8ST3 - chains A and B of the 11 polymer chains in the assembly; structure by electron microscopy, 2.93 A resolution.

[Chain A]
Name: Neuronal acetylcholine receptor subunit alpha-4
From: Homo sapiens
UniProt: P43681 (ACHA4_HUMAN); the construct lacks a stretch of the UniProt sequence and is renumbered around it, so the offset changes along the chain: 1-338 = UniProt 27-364; 339-342 = UniProt 582-585; 345-386 = UniProt 586-627
Amino-acid sequence (386 residues; row label = number of the first residue in the row):
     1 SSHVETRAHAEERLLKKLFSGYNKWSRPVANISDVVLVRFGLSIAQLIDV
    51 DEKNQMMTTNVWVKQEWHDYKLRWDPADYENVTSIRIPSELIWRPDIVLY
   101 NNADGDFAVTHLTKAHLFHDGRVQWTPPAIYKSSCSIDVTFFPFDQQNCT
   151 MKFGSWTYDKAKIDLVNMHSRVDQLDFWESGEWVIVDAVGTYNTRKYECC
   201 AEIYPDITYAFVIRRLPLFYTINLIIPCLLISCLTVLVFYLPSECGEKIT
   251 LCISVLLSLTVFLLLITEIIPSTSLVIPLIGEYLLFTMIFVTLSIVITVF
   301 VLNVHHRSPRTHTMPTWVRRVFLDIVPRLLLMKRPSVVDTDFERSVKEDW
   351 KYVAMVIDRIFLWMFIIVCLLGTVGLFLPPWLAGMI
Unresolved in the structure: 1-4, 384-386
Sequence notes: insertion (343-344)
Cystine bridges: Cys-135/Cys-149, Cys-199/Cys-200
Covalent attachments: N-acetylglucosamine (NAG) linked to Asn-31, Asn-81, Asn-148
Ion coordination: Ca2+ near Asp-49 (its only coordinating residue here)
Ligand contacts: acetylcholine (ACH): Tyr-100, Ser-155, Trp-156, Thr-157, Tyr-197, Cys-199, Cys-200, Tyr-204

[Chain B]
Name: Neuronal acetylcholine receptor subunit beta-2
From: Homo sapiens
UniProt: P17787 (ACHB2_HUMAN); the construct lacks a stretch of the UniProt sequence and is renumbered around it, so the offset changes along the chain: 1-330 = UniProt 26-355; 331-334 = UniProt 442-445; 337-393 = UniProt 446-502
Amino-acid sequence (403 residues; numbered 1 to 403; the number before each row is that of its first residue):
     1 TDTEERLVEHLLDPSRYNKLIRPATNGSELVTVQLMVSLAQLISVHEREQ
    51 IMTTNVWLTQEWEDYRLTWKPEEFDNMKKVRLPSKHIWLPDVVLYNNADG
   101 MYEVSFYSNAVVSYDGSIFWLPPAIYKSACKIEVKHFPFDQQNCTMKFRS
   151 WTYDRTEIDLVLKSEVASLDDFTPSGEWDIVALPGRRNENPDDSTYVDIT
   201 YDFIIRRKPLFYTINLIIPCVLITSLAILVFYLPSDCGEKMTLCISVLLA
   251 LTVFLLLISKIVPPTSLDVPLVGKYLMFTMVLVTFSIVTSVCVLNVHHRS
   301 PTTHTMAPWVKVVFLEKLPALLFMQQPRHHDDDQERSVSEDWKYVAMVID
   351 RLFLWIFVFVCVFGTIGMFLQPLFQNYTTTTFLHSDHSAPSSKSAWSHPQ
   401 FEK
Unresolved in the structure: 328-336, 373-403
Sequence notes: insertion (335-336); linker (394-395); expression tag (396-403)
Cystine bridges: Cys-130/Cys-144
Covalent attachments: glycan linked to Asn-143
Ligand contacts: acetylcholine (ACH): Trp-57, Val-111, Phe-119, Leu-121

[How chain A and chain B interact]
Contacting residue pairs (102; chain A residue first):
  Gly-21(A) / Glu-5(B)
  Asn-23(A) / Glu-5(B)  hydrogen bond (side chain-backbone)
  Asn-23(A) / Val-8(B)
  Asn-23(A) / Glu-9(B)
  Trp-25(A) / Val-8(B)  hydrophobic
  Trp-25(A) / Pro-83(B)  hydrophobic
  Trp-25(A) / His-86(B)
  Ser-26(A) / Thr-1(B)
  Ser-26(A) / Glu-4(B)
  Ser-26(A) / Glu-5(B)
  Arg-27(A) / Thr-1(B)
  Arg-27(A) / Glu-4(B)
  Val-29(A) / Thr-1(B)  hydrogen bond (backbone-backbone)
  Ala-30(A) / Thr-1(B)
  Asn-31(A) / Thr-1(B)
  Ile-32(A) / Thr-1(B)
  Ile-32(A) / Glu-4(B)
  Ile-32(A) / Met-77(B)  hydrophobic
  Tyr-70(A) / Thr-1(B)
  Tyr-70(A) / Asp-2(B)  hydrogen bond (side chain-backbone)
  Lys-71(A) / Asp-2(B)  salt bridge
  Lys-71(A) / Glu-5(B)
  Val-98(A) / Phe-106(B)  hydrophobic
  Tyr-100(A) / Asn-55(B)  hydrogen bond (backbone-side chain)
  Asn-102(A) / Asn-55(B)  hydrogen bond (backbone-side chain)
  Asn-102(A) / Ile-125(B)
  Phe-107(A) / Asn-55(B)
  Phe-107(A) / Ser-105(B)
  Phe-107(A) / Pro-123(B)  hydrophobic
  Phe-107(A) / Ala-124(B)
  Phe-107(A) / Ile-125(B)  hydrophobic
  Ala-108(A) / Phe-106(B)  hydrophobic
  Ser-134(A) / Gln-41(B)  hydrogen bond
  Trp-156(A) / Trp-57(B)
  Trp-156(A) / Ser-108(B)
  Trp-156(A) / Leu-121(B)  hydrogen bond (side chain-backbone)
  Trp-156(A) / Pro-123(B)
  Thr-157(A) / Arg-81(B)  hydrogen bond (backbone-side chain)
  Thr-157(A) / Asn-109(B)  hydrogen bond
  Tyr-158(A) / Arg-81(B)
  Tyr-158(A) / Asn-109(B)
  Asp-159(A) / Arg-81(B)  salt bridge
  Lys-162(A) / Arg-81(B)
  Arg-195(A) / Asp-171(B)  salt bridge
  Tyr-197(A) / Asp-171(B)
  Glu-198(A) / Met-36(B)
  Glu-198(A) / Ser-168(B)
  Glu-198(A) / Asp-170(B)
  Cys-199(A) / Leu-121(B)  hydrophobic
  Tyr-204(A) / Arg-81(B)
  Gly-246(A) / Glu-239(B)
  Glu-247(A) / Glu-239(B)
  Lys-248(A) / Glu-239(B)
  Ile-249(A) / Glu-239(B)  hydrogen bond (backbone-side chain)
  Thr-250(A) / Glu-239(B)  hydrogen bond
  Ile-253(A) / Leu-243(B)  hydrophobic
  Ile-253(A) / Ser-246(B)
  Leu-256(A) / Leu-226(B)  hydrophobic
  Leu-257(A) / Ala-250(B)  hydrophobic
  Thr-260(A) / Phe-254(B)
  Leu-263(A) / Asn-215(B)
  Leu-263(A) / Pro-219(B)  hydrophobic
  Leu-264(A) / Leu-257(B)  hydrophobic
  Thr-267(A) / Phe-211(B)
  Thr-267(A) / Asn-215(B)
  Ile-270(A) / Phe-211(B)  hydrophobic
  Pro-271(A) / Phe-211(B)
  Ser-272(A) / Glu-177(B)
  Ser-272(A) / Phe-211(B)
  Ser-272(A) / Tyr-212(B)
  Thr-273(A) / Gly-176(B)
  Thr-273(A) / Phe-211(B)
  Ser-274(A) / Gly-176(B)  hydrogen bond (backbone-backbone)
  Ser-274(A) / Lys-208(B)  hydrogen bond (side chain-backbone)
  Ser-274(A) / Leu-210(B)  hydrogen bond (side chain-backbone)
  Ser-274(A) / Phe-211(B)  hydrogen bond (side chain-backbone)
  Leu-275(A) / Gly-176(B)
  Leu-285(A) / Ile-214(B)
  Leu-285(A) / Ile-218(B)  hydrophobic
  Met-288(A) / Pro-219(B)  hydrophobic
  Met-288(A) / Leu-222(B)
  Ile-289(A) / Leu-222(B)  hydrophobic
  Thr-292(A) / Leu-222(B)
  Thr-292(A) / Ser-225(B)
  Thr-292(A) / Leu-226(B)
  Ile-295(A) / Leu-226(B)  hydrophobic
  Val-296(A) / Leu-229(B)  hydrophobic
  Val-299(A) / Leu-229(B)
  Val-299(A) / Leu-233(B)  hydrophobic
  Leu-302(A) / Pro-234(B)
  Asn-303(A) / Tyr-232(B)  hydrogen bond (side chain-backbone)
  Asn-303(A) / Pro-234(B)
  His-306(A) / Pro-234(B)
  His-306(A) / Asp-236(B)
  His-306(A) / Cys-237(B)
  Arg-307(A) / Tyr-232(B)  hydrogen bond
  Pro-309(A) / Pro-327(B)
  Arg-310(A) / Pro-327(B)
  Arg-310(A) / Glu-340(B)
  Thr-311(A) / Pro-327(B)
  Thr-311(A) / Met-347(B)
  His-312(A) / Met-347(B)
Also at the interface, not in a pair above, chain A (69 interface residues in all): Lys-53, Gln-55, Asp-96, Ala-103, Asp-104, Cys-200, Ile-277, Phe-300, Thr-313
Also at the interface, not in a pair above, chain B (64 interface residues in all): Leu-12, Ile-43, Phe-119, Pro-122, Ser-175, Pro-209, Ile-223, Thr-242, Leu-249, Gln-326, Tyr-344

[Summary]
The interface between chain A and chain B involves 69 residues on one side and 64 on the other, with 17
hydrogen bonds and 3 salt bridges. Among the polar pairs are Lys-71(A)/Asp-2(B), Asp-159(A)/Arg-81(B) and
Arg-195(A)/Asp-171(B). Acetylcholine is bound between chain A and chain B.
Chain A is Neuronal acetylcholine receptor subunit alpha-4 and chain B is Neuronal acetylcholine receptor
subunit beta-2, both from Homo sapiens; the structure, The 2alpha3beta stoichiometry of human alpha4beta2
nicotinic acetylcholine receptor in complex with acetylcholine and calcium, was determined by electron
microscopy together with 8SSZ, 8ST0, 8ST1 and 8ST2 from the same study.
